PDB entry 2M9Q | solution NMR | chains A and B

== Chain A ==
Name: Serine protease subunit NS2B, Serine protease NS3
Organism: Dengue virus 2
Notes: EC 3.4.21.91, 3.6.1.15, 3.6.4.13; fragment: and 1476-1648
Chain sequence (240 residues; each row starts with the number of its first residue):
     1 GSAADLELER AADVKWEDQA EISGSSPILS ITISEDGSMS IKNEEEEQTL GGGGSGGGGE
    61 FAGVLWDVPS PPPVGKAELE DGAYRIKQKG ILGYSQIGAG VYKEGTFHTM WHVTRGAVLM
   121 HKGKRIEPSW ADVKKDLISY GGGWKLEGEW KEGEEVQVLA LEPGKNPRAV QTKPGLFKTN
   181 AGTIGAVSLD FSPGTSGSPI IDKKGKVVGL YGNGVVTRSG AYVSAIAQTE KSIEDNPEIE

== Chain B ==
Name: Serine protease inhibitor
Chain sequence (5 residues; numbered 251 to 255; the number before each row is that of its first residue):
   251 XLKRX
Modified residues: BEZ (benzoic acid) at position 251; Leu252 (norleucine; NLE); M9P (amino{[(4S,5S)-4-amino-6,6,6-trifluoro-5-hydroxyhexyl]amino}methaniminium) at position 255

== Interface between chain A and chain B ==
Contacting residue pairs - 42 pairs, chain A then chain B:
  Leu6(A) - BEZ_251(B)
  Leu6(A) - Leu252(B)
  Glu7(A) - Leu252(B)
  Leu8(A) - Leu252(B)
  Glu45(A) - Arg254(B)
  Glu46(A) - Arg254(B)
  Glu47(A) - Arg254(B)
  Glu47(A) - M9P_255(B)
  Gln48(A) - Lys253(B)
  Gln48(A) - Arg254(B)
  Thr49(A) - M9P_255(B)
  Leu50(A) - M9P_255(B)
  Ile86(A) - BEZ_251(B)
  Ile86(A) - Leu252(B)
  Lys87(A) - Leu252(B)
  Gln88(A) - Leu252(B)
  Gln88(A) - Lys253(B)
  Gly90(A) - Lys253(B)
  Ile91(A) - Lys253(B)
  Leu92(A) - Lys253(B)
  Gly93(A) - Lys253(B)
  Ser95(A) - Leu252(B)
  Ser95(A) - Lys253(B)
  Gln96(A) - Lys253(B)
  Gln96(A) - Arg254(B)
  Ile97(A) - BEZ_251(B)
  Ile97(A) - Leu252(B)
  Ile97(A) - Lys253(B)
  Ile97(A) - Arg254(B)
  Ile97(A) - M9P_255(B)
  Thr109(A) - BEZ_251(B)
  His112(A) - M9P_255(B)
  Val113(A) - BEZ_251(B)
  Thr114(A) - BEZ_251(B)
  Leu119(A) - BEZ_251(B)
  Leu119(A) - Leu252(B)
  Pro193(A) - M9P_255(B)
  Gly194(A) - M9P_255(B)
  Thr195(A) - M9P_255(B)
  Ser196(A) - M9P_255(B)  covalent bond
  Tyr211(A) - M9P_255(B)
  Tyr222(A) - M9P_255(B)
Other interface residues (no listed pair), chain A (33 interface residues in all): Tyr94, Phe107, Ala117

== In short ==
33 residues of chain A and 5 residues of chain B are in contact; the contacts include 1 covalent bond.
Here chain A is Serine protease subunit NS2B, Serine protease NS3 (Dengue virus 2) and chain B is Serine
protease inhibitor. Entry 2M9Q (NMR structure of an inhibitor bound dengue NS3 protease) was determined by
solution NMR.
